7VFP - chains B and C of the 6 polymer chains in the assembly; structure by electron microscopy, 4.03 A resolution (low resolution: residue-level contacts below are approximate; hydrogen-bond / salt-bridge calls are withheld).

[Chain B]
Name: Heme exporter protein B
Source organism: Escherichia coli BL21(DE3)
UniProt: P0ABL8 (CCMB_ECOLI); residue numbers follow UniProt; this construct covers 1-220
Sequence (220 residues; row label = number of the first residue in the row):
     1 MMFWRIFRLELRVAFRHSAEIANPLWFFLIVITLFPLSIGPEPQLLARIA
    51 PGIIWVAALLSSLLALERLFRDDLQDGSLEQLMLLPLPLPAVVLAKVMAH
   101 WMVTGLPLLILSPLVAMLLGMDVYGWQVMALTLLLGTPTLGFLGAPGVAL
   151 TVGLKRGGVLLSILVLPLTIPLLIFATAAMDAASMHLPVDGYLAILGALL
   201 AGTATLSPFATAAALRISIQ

[Chain C]
Name: Heme exporter protein C
Source organism: Escherichia coli BL21(DE3)
UniProt: P0ABM1 (CCMC_ECOLI); residue numbers follow UniProt; this construct covers 1-245
Sequence (245 residues; each row starts with the number of its first residue):
     1 MWKTLHQLAIPPRLYQICGWFIPWLAIASVVVLTVGWIWGFGFAPADYQQ
    51 GNSYRIIYLHVPAAIWSMGIYASMAVAAFIGLVWQMKMANLAVAAMAPIG
   101 AVFTFIALVTGSAWGKPMWGTWWVWDARLTSELVLLFLYVGVIALWHAFD
   151 DRRLAGRAAGILVLIGVVNLPIIHYSVEWWNTLHQGSTRMQQSIDPAMRS
   201 PLRWSIFGFLLLSATLTLMRMRNLILLMEKRRPWVSELILKRGRK
Not modelled in the structure: 1-6, 238-245
Ligand contacts: heme (HEM): His60, Val61, Ala64, Ile65, Met68, Gly111, Trp114, Gly115, Arg128, Leu129, Glu132, Gln191, Gln192, Ser193, Ile194
Reported in the primary citation:
  - binding site for heme: Trp114

[Chain B / chain C interface]
Pairs across the interface - 18 pairs, chain B then chain C:
  Arg16(B) - His147(C)
  Arg16(B) - Asp150(C)
  Ala19(B) - His147(C)
  Trp26(B) - Leu136(C)
  Trp26(B) - Val140(C)
  Leu29(B) - Phe137(C)
  Ile30(B) - Phe137(C)
  Thr33(B) - Trp125(C)
  Thr33(B) - Leu133(C)
  Thr33(B) - Phe137(C)
  Pro36(B) - Trp125(C)
  Pro36(B) - Trp180(C)
  Leu37(B) - Trp180(C)
  Pro41(B) - Trp180(C)
  Pro41(B) - His184(C)
  Met117(B) - Trp123(C)
  Leu118(B) - Trp123(C)
  Leu118(B) - Trp125(C)
Interface residues without a listed pair, chain B (14 interface residues in all): His17, Gly40, Leu46
Interface residues without a listed pair, chain C (12 interface residues in all): Thr130, Ala148

[Overview]
Chain B and chain C form an interface of 14 and 12 residues respectively. Chain C binds heme. From the paper:
a binding site for heme at Trp114(C).
Chain B is Heme exporter protein B and chain C is Heme exporter protein C, both from Escherichia coli
BL21(DE3); the structure, Cytochrome c-type biogenesis protein CcmABCD from E. coli in complex with heme and
single ATP, was determined by electron microscopy, deposited together with 7F02, 7F03, 7F04 and 7VFJ.
